PDB entry 5S59 | X-ray diffraction, 2.60 A resolution | chains A and E of the 6 polymer chains in the assembly

== Chain A ==
Protein: Tubulin alpha-1B chain
From: Bos taurus
UniProt: P81947 (TBA1B_BOVIN); residue numbers follow UniProt; this construct covers 1-451
Chain sequence (451 residues; row label = number of the first residue in the row):
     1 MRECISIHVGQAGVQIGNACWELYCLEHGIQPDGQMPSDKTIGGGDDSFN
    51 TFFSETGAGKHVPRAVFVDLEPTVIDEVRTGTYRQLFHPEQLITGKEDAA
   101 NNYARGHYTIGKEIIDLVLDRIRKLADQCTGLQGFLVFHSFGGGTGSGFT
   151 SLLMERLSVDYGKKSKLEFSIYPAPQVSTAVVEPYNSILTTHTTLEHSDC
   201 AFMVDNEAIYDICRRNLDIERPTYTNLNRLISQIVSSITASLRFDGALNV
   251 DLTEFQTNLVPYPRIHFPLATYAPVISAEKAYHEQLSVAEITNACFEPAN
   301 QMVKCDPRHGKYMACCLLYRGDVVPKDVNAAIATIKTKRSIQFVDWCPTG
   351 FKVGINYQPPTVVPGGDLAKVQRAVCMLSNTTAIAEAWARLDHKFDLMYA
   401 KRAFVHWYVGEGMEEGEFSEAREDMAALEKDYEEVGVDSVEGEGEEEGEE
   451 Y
Disordered / not traced: 438-451

== Chain E ==
Protein: Stathmin-4
From: Rattus norvegicus
UniProt: P63043 (STMN4_RAT); residues 5-145 here correspond to UniProt positions 49-189 (UniProt number = residue number + 44)
Chain sequence (143 residues; each row starts with the number of its first residue):
     3 MADMEVIELNKCTSGQSFEVILKPPSFDGVPEFNASLPRRRDPSLEEIQK
    53 KLEAAEERRKYQEAELLKHLAEKREHEREVIQKAIEENNNFIKMAKEKLA
   103 QKMESNKENREAHLAAMLERLQEKDKHAEEVRKNKELKEEASR
Disordered / not traced: 3-5, 29-43, 144-145
Construct notes: initiating methionine (3); expression tag (4)
Curated features (UniProtKB/Swiss-Prot):
  - modified residue: S46 (Phosphoserine)

== Chain A / chain E interface ==
Contacting residue pairs (59):
  H107(A) with L54(E)
  Y108(A) with A57(E), hydrophobic; R61(E)
  T109(A) with R61(E), hydrogen bond
  K112(A) with E58(E), salt bridge
  E155(A) with P45(E); I50(E)
  R156(A) with L47(E); Q51(E)
  S158(A) with D44(E)
  V159(A) with P45(E); L47(E), hydrophobic; I50(E), hydrophobic
  E196(A) with D44(E)
  H197(A) with D44(E); P45(E)
  D245(A) with C14(E); S16(E), hydrogen bond (backbone-side chain)
  A247(A) with N12(E); S19(E)
  L248(A) with S19(E)
  P325(A) with Q18(E); F20(E), hydrophobic
  N329(A) with M6(E); V8(E); F20(E)
  K336(A) with L24(E)
  D345(A) with P27(E); S28(E), hydrogen bond (backbone-backbone)
  C347(A) with P27(E)
  P348(A) with K25(E)
  T349(A) with I23(E); L24(E), hydrogen bond (backbone-backbone); K25(E), hydrogen bond (backbone-backbone)
  G350(A) with V22(E)
  F351(A) with E21(E); V22(E), hydrogen bond (backbone-backbone); L24(E), hydrophobic
  K352(A) with F20(E); E21(E), salt bridge
  V353(A) with S19(E); F20(E), hydrogen bond (backbone-backbone)
  G354(A) with Q18(E); S19(E)
  I355(A) with G17(E); Q18(E), hydrogen bond (backbone-backbone)
  N356(A) with S16(E)
  Y357(A) with T15(E); S16(E), hydrogen bond (backbone-backbone); G17(E); Q18(E), hydrogen bond
  V409(A) with Q64(E), hydrogen bond (backbone-side chain)
  G410(A) with R61(E); Q64(E)
  E411(A) with R61(E), hydrogen bond (backbone-side chain)
  G412(A) with A57(E); R60(E), hydrogen bond (backbone-side chain); R61(E)
  E414(A) with R60(E), salt bridge
Interface residues without a listed pair, chain A (41 interface residues in all): L152, G246, V324, V328, I332, A333, W346, M413
Interface residues without a listed pair, chain E (32 interface residues in all): L11, S46, K53, E55

== Summary ==
41 residues of chain A and 32 residues of chain E are in contact, with 13 hydrogen bonds and 3 salt bridges.
Polar pairs include K112(A)-E58(E), K352(A)-E21(E) and E414(A)-R60(E).
Chain A is Tubulin alpha-1B chain (Bos taurus) and chain E is Stathmin-4 (Rattus norvegicus); the structure,
Tubulin-Z1324080698-complex, was determined by X-ray diffraction, deposited together with 5S4L, 5S4M, 5S4N,
5S4O, 5S4P, 5S4Q and 52 further entries.
